PDB entry 7WCA | X-ray diffraction, 1.78 A resolution | chains A and D of the 4 polymer chains in the assembly

# Chain A (and D)
Name: Catalase
Organism: Mycothermus thermophilus
Notes: EC 1.11.1.6; chain D of this document is another copy of the same molecule, construct and numbering; everything in this record applies to it too
Reference sequence: M4GGR7 (M4GGR7_9PEZI); residues 0-698 here correspond to UniProt positions 1-699 (UniProt number = residue number + 1)
Chain sequence (720 residues; each row starts with the number of its first residue; numbers below 1 keep their minus sign (Met-21 is residue -21)):
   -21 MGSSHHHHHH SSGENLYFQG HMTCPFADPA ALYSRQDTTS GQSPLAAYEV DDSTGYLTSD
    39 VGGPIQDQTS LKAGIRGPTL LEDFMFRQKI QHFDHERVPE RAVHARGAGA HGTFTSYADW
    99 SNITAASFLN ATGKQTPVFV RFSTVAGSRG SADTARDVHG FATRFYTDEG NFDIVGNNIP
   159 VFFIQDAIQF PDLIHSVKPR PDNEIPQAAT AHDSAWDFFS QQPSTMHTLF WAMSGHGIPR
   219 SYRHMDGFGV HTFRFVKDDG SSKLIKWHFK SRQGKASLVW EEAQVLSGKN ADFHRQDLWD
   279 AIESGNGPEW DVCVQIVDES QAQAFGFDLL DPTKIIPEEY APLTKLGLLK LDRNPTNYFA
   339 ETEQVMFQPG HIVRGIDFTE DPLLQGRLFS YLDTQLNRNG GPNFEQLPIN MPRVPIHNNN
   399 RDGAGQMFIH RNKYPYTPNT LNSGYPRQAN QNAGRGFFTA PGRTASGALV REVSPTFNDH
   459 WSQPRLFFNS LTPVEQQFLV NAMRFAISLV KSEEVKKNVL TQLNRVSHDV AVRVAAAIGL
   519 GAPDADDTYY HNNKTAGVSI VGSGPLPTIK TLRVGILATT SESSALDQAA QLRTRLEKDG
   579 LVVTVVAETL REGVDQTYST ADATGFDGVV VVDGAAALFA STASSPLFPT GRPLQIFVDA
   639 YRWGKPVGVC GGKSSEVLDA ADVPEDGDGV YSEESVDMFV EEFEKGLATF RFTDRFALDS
Not modelled in the structure: -21 to 19, 698 (chain D: -21 to 20, 698)
Sequence notes: initiating methionine (-21); expression tag (-20 to -1); engineered mutation Ala484 (Glu485 in M4GGR7)
From the paper describing this entry:
  - mutagenesis - E484A: decreased catalytic activity
  - mutagenesis - T188D, T188I, E484A: increased catalytic activity on catechol
  - conformationally variable residues: Thr188

# Chain A / chain D interface
Residue-residue contacts - 244 pairs, chain A then chain D:
  Leu23(A) with Ile407(D)
  Tyr26(A) with Met405(D); Phe406(D); Ile407(D), hydrogen bond (backbone-backbone)
  Glu27(A) with Ile407(D); Arg409(D), salt bridge
  Val28(A) with Phe406(D), hydrophobic; Ile407(D), hydrogen bond (backbone-backbone); His408(D); Arg409(D), hydrogen bond (backbone-backbone)
  Asp29(A) with His395(D), hydrogen bond (backbone-side chain); Arg409(D), salt bridge
  Asp30(A) with Ile394(D); His395(D), salt bridge; Asn396(D); Asn410(D); Asn420(D), hydrogen bond (backbone-side chain); Tyr423(D)
  Ser31(A) with Tyr423(D)
  Thr32(A) with His395(D); Tyr423(D)
  Gly33(A) with Tyr423(D); Pro424(D); Arg425(D), hydrogen bond (backbone-backbone)
  Tyr34(A) with His395(D); Arg425(D); Gln426(D); Ala427(D), hydrophobic; Ala431(D); Gly432(D)
  Leu35(A) with His395(D); Asn396(D); Pro424(D); Arg425(D), hydrogen bond (backbone-backbone)
  Thr36(A) with Pro393(D); Ile394(D); His395(D), hydrogen bond (backbone-backbone); Asn396(D), hydrogen bond (backbone-side chain)
  Ser37(A) with Ile394(D); Asn396(D)
  Asp38(A) with Glu383(D); Pro390(D); Ile394(D); Asn396(D), hydrogen bond; Asn398(D), hydrogen bond
  Val39(A) with Gly148(D); Asn149(D), hydrogen bond (backbone-backbone); His349(D); Glu383(D); Asn388(D); Pro390(D)
  Gly40(A) with Glu147(D); Gly148(D); Pro390(D); Val392(D); Pro393(D)
  Gly41(A) with Glu147(D); Gly148(D)
  Pro42(A) with Glu147(D); Ala427(D), hydrophobic; Gly432(D); Arg433(D); Gly434(D); Phe435(D), hydrogen bond (backbone-backbone)
  Ile43(A) with Ala427(D), hydrogen bond (backbone-backbone)
  Gln44(A) with Gln426(D); Ala427(D), hydrogen bond (backbone-backbone)
  Asp45(A) with Gln426(D), hydrogen bond
  Gln46(A) with Thr415(D); Gln426(D)
  Leu49(A) with Thr437(D)
  Leu59(A) with Gln363(D); Phe367(D), hydrophobic
  Glu60(A) with Phe356(D); Gln363(D), hydrogen bond; Leu366(D); Arg441(D), salt bridge
  Phe62(A) with Gly348(D); Ile350(D), hydrophobic; Phe435(D), hydrophobic
  Met63(A) with Phe435(D), hydrophobic
  Arg65(A) with Leu366(D), hydrogen bond (side chain-backbone); Phe367(D); Leu370(D)
  Gln66(A) with Leu370(D); Asn398(D), hydrogen bond
  Lys67(A) with Asn398(D)
  Gln69(A) with Leu370(D), hydrogen bond (side chain-backbone); Asp371(D); Leu374(D); Phe382(D)
  His70(A) with Pro380(D); Asn381(D); Asn398(D)
  His73(A) with Leu374(D); Pro380(D); Gly401(D)
  Glu74(A) with Arg399(D); Asp400(D); Gly401(D), hydrogen bond (backbone-backbone)
  Val76(A) with Gly401(D); Ala402(D)
  Glu147(A) with Gly40(D); Gly41(D); Pro42(D)
  Gly148(A) with Val39(D); Gly40(D); Gly41(D)
  Asn149(A) with Val39(D), hydrogen bond (backbone-backbone)
  Thr334(A) with Ile407(D); His408(D); Arg409(D)
  Asn335(A) with His408(D)
  Phe337(A) with Asp400(D); Gly401(D); Gln404(D)
  Ala338(A) with Phe406(D)
  Glu339(A) with Ile407(D)
  Gln342(A) with Gly401(D); Gly403(D); Gln404(D), hydrogen bond (side chain-backbone)
  Gly348(A) with Phe62(D)
  His349(A) with Val39(D)
  Ile350(A) with Phe62(D), hydrophobic
  Phe356(A) with Glu60(D)
  Gln363(A) with Leu59(D); Glu60(D), hydrogen bond
  Gly364(A) with Leu59(D)
  Leu366(A) with Glu60(D); Arg65(D), hydrogen bond (backbone-side chain)
  Phe367(A) with Leu59(D), hydrophobic; Arg65(D)
  Leu370(A) with Arg65(D); Gln66(D); Gln69(D), hydrogen bond (backbone-side chain)
  Leu374(A) with Gln69(D); His73(D)
  Asn377(A) with Ala402(D); Gly403(D)
  Pro380(A) with His70(D); His73(D)
  Asn381(A) with His70(D)
  Phe382(A) with Gln69(D)
  Glu383(A) with Asp38(D); Val39(D)
  Gln384(A) with Met405(D)
  Leu385(A) with Gly403(D); Gln404(D); Met405(D), hydrophobic
  Pro386(A) with Met405(D); Ile407(D), hydrophobic
  Asn388(A) with Val39(D)
  Pro390(A) with Asp38(D); Val39(D); Gly40(D)
  Val392(A) with Gly40(D)
  Ile394(A) with Val28(D); Asp30(D); Thr36(D); Ser37(D); Asp38(D)
  His395(A) with Asp29(D), hydrogen bond (side chain-backbone); Asp30(D), salt bridge; Thr32(D), hydrogen bond (side chain-backbone); Gly33(D); Tyr34(D); Leu35(D); Thr36(D), hydrogen bond (backbone-backbone)
  Asn396(A) with Asp30(D); Leu35(D); Thr36(D), hydrogen bond (side chain-backbone); Ser37(D); Asp38(D), hydrogen bond
  Asn398(A) with Asp38(D), hydrogen bond; Gln66(D), hydrogen bond; Lys67(D); His70(D)
  Arg399(A) with Glu74(D)
  Asp400(A) with Glu74(D); Phe337(D)
  Gly401(A) with His73(D); Glu74(D), hydrogen bond (backbone-backbone); Phe337(D); Gln342(D)
  Ala402(A) with Val76(D); Asn377(D)
  Gly403(A) with Gln342(D); Asn377(D); Leu385(D)
  Gln404(A) with Phe337(D); Gln342(D), hydrogen bond (backbone-side chain); Leu385(D)
  Met405(A) with Tyr26(D); Gln384(D); Leu385(D), hydrophobic; Pro386(D); Met405(D), hydrophobic
  Phe406(A) with Tyr26(D); Val28(D), hydrophobic; Ala338(D)
  Ile407(A) with Leu23(D), hydrophobic; Tyr26(D), hydrogen bond (backbone-backbone); Glu27(D); Val28(D), hydrogen bond (backbone-backbone); Thr334(D); Glu339(D)
  His408(A) with Val28(D); Asp30(D); Thr334(D); Asn335(D)
  Arg409(A) with Glu27(D), salt bridge; Val28(D), hydrogen bond (backbone-backbone); Asp29(D), salt bridge; Thr334(D)
  Asn410(A) with Asp30(D)
  Thr415(A) with Gln46(D)
  Asn420(A) with Asp30(D), hydrogen bond (side chain-backbone)
  Tyr423(A) with Asp30(D); Ser31(D); Thr32(D); Gly33(D)
  Pro424(A) with Gly33(D); Leu35(D)
  Arg425(A) with Gly33(D), hydrogen bond (backbone-backbone); Tyr34(D); Leu35(D), hydrogen bond (backbone-backbone)
  Gln426(A) with Tyr34(D); Leu35(D); Gln44(D); Asp45(D), hydrogen bond; Gln46(D)
  Ala427(A) with Pro42(D), hydrophobic; Ile43(D), hydrogen bond (backbone-backbone); Gln44(D), hydrogen bond (backbone-backbone)
  Gly432(A) with Tyr34(D); Pro42(D)
  Arg433(A) with Pro42(D)
  Gly434(A) with Pro42(D)
  Phe435(A) with Pro42(D), hydrogen bond (backbone-backbone); Phe62(D), hydrophobic; Met63(D), hydrophobic
  Thr437(A) with Leu49(D)
  Arg441(A) with Glu60(D), salt bridge
  Ala443(A) with Ala51(D), hydrophobic
Interface residues without a listed pair, chain A (104 interface residues in all): Ala51, Pro56, Arg75, Asp355, Asp371, Gly378, Pro393, Pro416, Ala431
Interface residues without a listed pair, chain D (104 interface residues in all): Arg75, Asp355, Gly364, Gly378, Pro416, Ala443, Leu447

# In short
The chain A/chain D interface involves 104 residues from each chain, with 45 hydrogen bonds and 8 salt
bridges. Among the polar pairs are Glu27(A)-Arg409(D), Asp29(A)-Arg409(D) and Asp30(A)-His395(D). From the
paper: T188D, T188I and E484A of chain A increase catalytic activity on catechol; conformational variability
at Thr188(A).
Chain A and chain D are both Catalase (Mycothermus thermophilus); the structure, CATPO mutant - E484A, was
determined by X-ray diffraction, deposited together with 7VN0 and 5YEM.
